PDB entry 1VQ4 | X-ray diffraction, 2.70 A resolution | chains 0 and 1 of the 32 polymer chains in the assembly

== Chain 0 ==
Molecule: 23S ribosomal RNA
Source organism: Haloarcula marismortui
Sequence (2922 nucleotides; row label = number of the first residue in the row):
     2 UUGGCUACUAUGCCAGCUGGUGGAUUGCUCGGCUCAGGCGCUGAUGAAGG
    52 ACGUGCCAAGCUGCGAUAAGCCAUGGGGAGCCGCACGGAGGCGAAGAACC
   102 AUGGAUUUCCGAAUGAGAAUCUCUCUAACAAUUGCUUCGCGCAAUGAGGA
   152 ACCCCGAGAACUGAAACAUCUCAGUAUCGGGAGGAACAGAAAACGCAAUG
   202 UGAUGUCGUUAGUAACCGCGAGUGAACGCGAUACAGCCCAAACCGAAGCC
   252 CUCACGGGCAAUGUGGUGUCAGGGCUACCUCUCAUCAGCCGACCGUCUCG
   302 ACGAAGUCUCUUGGAACAGAGCGUGAUACAGGGUGACAACCCCGUACUCG
   352 AGACCAGUACGACGUGCGGUAGUGCCAGAGUAGCGGGGGUUGGAUAUCCC
   402 UCGCGAAUAACGCAGGCAUCGACUGCGAAGGCUAAACACAACCUGAGACC
   452 GAUAGUGAACAAGUAGUGUGAACGAACGCUGCAAAGUACCCUCAGAAGGG
   502 AGGCGAAAUAGAGCAUGAAAUCAGUUGGCGAUCGAGCGACAGGGCAUACA
   552 AGGUCCCUCGACGAAUGACCGACGCGCGAGCGUCCAGUAAGACUCACGGG
   602 AAGCCGAUGUUCUGUCGUACGUUUUGAAAAACGAGCCAGGGAGUGUGUCU
   652 GCAUGGCAAGUCUAACCGGAGUAUCCGGGGAGGCACAGGGAAACCGACAU
   702 GGCCGCAGGGCUUUGCCCGAGGGCCGCCGUCUUCAAGGGCGGGGAGCCAU
   752 GUGGACACGACCCGAAUCCGGACGAUCUACGCAUGGACAAGAUGAAGCGU
   802 GCCGAAAGGCACGUGGAAGUCUGUUAGAGUUGGUGUCCUACAAUACCCUC
   852 UCGUGAUCUAUGUGUAGGGGUGAAAGGCCCAUCGAGUCCGGCAACAGCUG
   902 GUUCCAAUCGAAACAUGUCGAAGCAUGACCUCCGCCGAGGUAGUCUGUGA
   952 GGUAGAGCGACCGAUUGGUGUGUCCGCCUCCGAGAGGAGUCGGCACACCU
  1002 GUCAAACUCCAAACUUACAGACGCCGUUUGACGCGGGGAUUCCGGUGCGC
  1052 GGGGUAAGCCUGUGUACCAGGAGGGGAACAACCCAGAGAUAGGUUAAGGU
  1102 CCCCAAGUGUGGAUUAAGUGUAAUCCUCUGAAGGUGGUCUCGAGCCCUAG
  1152 ACAGCCGGGAGGUGAGCUUAGAAGCAGCUACCCUCUAAGAAAAGCGUAAC
  1202 AGCUUACCGGCCGAGGUUUGAGGCGCCCAAAAUGAUCGGGACUCAAAUCC
  1252 ACCACCGAGACCUGUCCGUACCACUCAUACUGGUAAUCGAGUAGAUUGGC
  1302 GCUCUAAUUGGAUGGAAGUAGGGGUGAAAACUCCUAUGGACCGAUUAGUG
  1352 ACGAAAAUCCUGGCCAUAGUAGCAGCGAUAGUCGGGUGAGAACCCCGACG
  1402 GCCUAAUGGAUAAGGGUUCCUCAGCACUGCUGAUCAGCUGAGGGUUAGCC
  1452 GGUCCUAAGUCAUACCGCAACUCGACUAUGACGAAAUGGGAAACGGGUUA
  1502 AUAUUCCCGUGCCACUAUGCAGUGAAAGUUGACGCCCUGGGGUCGAUCAC
  1552 GCUGGGCAUUCGCCCAGUCGAACCGUCCAACUCCGUGGAAGCCGUAAUGG
  1602 CAGGAAGCGGACGAACGGCGGCAUAGGGAAACGUGAUUCAACCUGGGGCC
  1652 CAUGAAAAGACGAGCAUAGUGUCCGUACCGAGAACCGACACAGGUGUCCA
  1702 UGGCGGCGAAAGCCAAGGCCUGUCGGGAGCAACCAACGUUAGGGAAUUCG
  1752 GCAAGUUAGUCCCGUACCUUCGGAAGAAGGGAUGCCUGCUCCGGAACGGA
  1802 GCAGGUCGCAGUGACUCGGAAGCUCGGACUGUCUAGUAACAACAUAGGUG
  1852 ACCGCAAAUCCGCAAGGACUCGUACGGUCACUGAAUCCUGCCCAGUGCAG
  1902 GUAUCUGAACACCUCGUACAAGAGGACGAAGGACCUGUCAACGGCGGGGG
  1952 UAACUAUGACCCUCUUAAGGUAGCGUAGUACCUUGCCGCAUCAGUAGCGG
  2002 CUUGCAUGAAUGGAUUAACCAGAGCUUCACUGUCCCAACGUUGGGCCCGG
  2052 UGAACUGUACAUUCCAGUGCGGAGUCUGGAGACACCCAGGGGGAAGCGAA
  2102 GACCCUAUGGAGCUUUACUGCAGGCUGUCGCUGAGACGUGGUCGCCGAUG
  2152 UGCAGCAUAGGUAGGAGACACUACACAGGUACCCGCGCUAGCGGGCCACC
  2202 GAGUCAACAGUGAAAUACUACCCGUCGGUGACUGCGACUCUCACUCCGGG
  2252 AGGAGGACACCGAUAGCCGGGCAGUUUGACUGGGGCGGUACGCGCUCGAA
  2302 AAGAUAUCGAGCGCGCCCUAUGGCUAUCUCAGCCGGGACAGAGACCCGGC
  2352 GAAGAGUGCAAGAGCAAAAGAUAGCUUGACAGUGUUCUUCCCAACGAGGA
  2402 ACGCUGACGCGAAAGCGUGGUCUAGCGAACCAAUUAGCCUGCUUGAUGCG
  2452 GGCAAUUGAUGACAGAAAAGCUACCCUAGGGAUAACAGAGUCGUCACUCG
  2502 CAAGAGCACAUAUCGACCGAGUGGCUUGCUACCUCGAUGUCGGUUCCCUC
  2552 CAUCCUGCCCGUGCAGAAGCGGGCAAGGGUGAGGUUGUUCGCCUAUUAAA
  2602 GGAGGUCGUGAGCUGGGUUUAGACCGUCGUGAGACAGGUCGGCUGCUAUC
  2652 UACUGGGUGUGUAAUGGUGUCUGACAAGAACGACCGUAUAGUACGAGAGG
  2702 AACUACGGUUGGUGGCCACUGGUGUACCGGUUGUUCGAGAGAGCACGUGC
  2752 CGGGUAGCCACGCCACACGGGGUAAGAGCUGAACGCAUCUAAGCUCGAAA
  2802 CCCACUUGGAAAAGAGACACCGCCGAGGUCCCGCGUACAAGACGCGGUCG
  2852 AUAGACUCGGGGUGUGCGCGUCGAGGUAACGAGACGUUAAGCCCACGAGC
  2902 ACUAACAGACCAAAGCCAUCAU
Disordered / not traced: 2-9, 126-127, 715, 971-998, 1560, 1952-1963, 2137-2236, 2339-2343, 2665-2666, 2915-2923
Sequence notes: modified residue (628, 2587-2588, 2619, 2621)
Modified residues: 1MA (6-hydro-1-methyladenosine-5'-monophosphate) at position 628, OMU (o2'-methyluridine 5'-monophosphate) at position 2587, OMG (o2'-methylguanosine-5'-monophosphate) at position 2588, UR3 (3-methyluridine-5'-monophoshate) at position 2619, PSU (pseudouridine-5'-monophosphate) at position 2621
Ion coordination: Mg2+ site 1 near G28 (its only coordinating residue here); Na+ site 1: C40, G41, A442; Na+ site 2: G56, A59, G61; Na+ site 3: G66, U107, U108; Mg2+ site 2 near U115 (its only coordinating residue here); Na+ site 4: C141, G142; Na+ site 5 near U146 (its only coordinating residue here); Mg2+ site 3: C162, U2276; K+ site 1: U163, U172; Mg2+ site 4: A165, A167, C168; Na+ site 6: A165, A166; Mg2+ site 5 near A166 (its only coordinating residue here); 63 more Na+ sites not listed; 79 more Mg2+ sites not listed; 2 more K+ sites not listed

== Chain 1 ==
Molecule: 50S ribosomal protein L37e
Source organism: Haloarcula marismortui
UniProtKB: P32410 (RL37_HALMA); residue numbers follow UniProt; this construct covers 0-56
Sequence (57 residues; numbered 0 to 56; the number before each row is that of its first residue; numbering starts at 0):
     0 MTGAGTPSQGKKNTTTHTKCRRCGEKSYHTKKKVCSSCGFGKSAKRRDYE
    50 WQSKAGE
Disordered / not traced: 0
Ligand contacts: Cd2+ (CD): Cys19, Cys22, Cys34, Cys37, Phe39

== Interface between chain 0 and chain 1 ==
Residue-residue contacts (119):
  A49(0) - Arg45(1)  base contact
  G50(0) - Arg21(1)  hydrogen bond to the base
  G50(0) - Arg45(1)  sugar contact
  G51(0) - Cys22(1)  sugar contact
  G51(0) - Gly23(1)  hydrogen bond to the sugar
  A52(0) - Lys18(1)  sugar contact
  C111(0) - Arg20(1)  hydrogen bond to the sugar
  G112(0) - Arg20(1)  salt bridge to the phosphate
  G112(0) - Arg21(1)  phosphate contact
  G112(0) - Phe39(1)  phosphate contact
  A113(0) - Arg21(1)  salt bridge to the phosphate
  A113(0) - Phe39(1)  phosphate contact
  A113(0) - Ala43(1)  phosphate contact
  A119(0) - Arg20(1)  base contact
  A120(0) - Thr17(1)  base contact
  A120(0) - Lys18(1)  hydrogen bond to the sugar
  A120(0) - Arg20(1)  salt bridge to the phosphate
  A120(0) - Tyr27(1)  hydrogen bond to the phosphate
  A120(0) - Thr29(1)  hydrogen bond to the base
  A120(0) - Lys32(1)  salt bridge to the phosphate
  U121(0) - Lys18(1)  base contact
  U121(0) - Cys19(1)  base contact
  U121(0) - Arg20(1)  sugar contact
  U121(0) - Gly23(1)  base contact
  A148(0) - Ala43(1)  phosphate contact
  A148(0) - Lys44(1)  salt bridge to the phosphate
  G149(0) - Lys44(1)  phosphate contact
  G149(0) - Arg45(1)  hydrogen bond to the phosphate
  A177(0) - Ala54(1)  phosphate contact
  U178(0) - Glu49(1)  phosphate contact
  U178(0) - Trp50(1)  phosphate contact
  U178(0) - Ala54(1)  phosphate contact
  C179(0) - Tyr48(1)  phosphate contact
  C179(0) - Glu49(1)  hydrogen bond to the phosphate
  G182(0) - Lys44(1)  salt bridge to the phosphate
  U470(0) - Thr15(1)  hydrogen bond to the sugar
  U470(0) - His16(1)  sugar contact
  U470(0) - Lys25(1)  phosphate contact
  G471(0) - His16(1)  hydrogen bond to the sugar
  G471(0) - Lys25(1)  salt bridge to the phosphate
  G471(0) - Ser26(1)  hydrogen bond to the phosphate
  G471(0) - Ser35(1)  hydrogen bond to the sugar
  A472(0) - Ser26(1)  hydrogen bond to the phosphate
  A472(0) - Ser35(1)  sugar contact
  A472(0) - Ser36(1)  phosphate contact
  A472(0) - Arg46(1)  hydrogen bond to the sugar
  A472(0) - Trp50(1)  sugar contact
  A473(0) - Arg46(1)  salt bridge to the phosphate
  A473(0) - Gln51(1)  hydrogen bond to the phosphate
  G771(0) - Trp50(1)  base contact
  G772(0) - Tyr48(1)  sugar contact
  G772(0) - Trp50(1)  hydrogen bond to the sugar
  A773(0) - Arg46(1)  hydrogen bond to the sugar
  A773(0) - Tyr48(1)  hydrogen bond to the phosphate
  A773(0) - Trp50(1)  sugar contact
  C774(0) - Ser35(1)  phosphate contact
  C774(0) - Arg46(1)  salt bridge to the phosphate
  G775(0) - His16(1)  salt bridge to the phosphate
  G775(0) - His28(1)  salt bridge to the phosphate
  G775(0) - Ser35(1)  phosphate contact
  A776(0) - Thr15(1)  phosphate contact
  A776(0) - His28(1)  salt bridge to the phosphate
  A776(0) - Lys31(1)  salt bridge to the phosphate
  U777(0) - Lys11(1)  sugar contact
  U777(0) - Asn12(1)  hydrogen bond to the base
  U777(0) - Thr13(1)  hydrogen bond to the base
  U777(0) - Thr15(1)  base contact
  C778(0) - Ser7(1)  sugar contact
  C778(0) - Lys10(1)  phosphate contact
  C778(0) - Lys11(1)  sugar contact
  U779(0) - Lys10(1)  salt bridge to the phosphate
  A843(0) - Thr5(1)  sugar contact
  U845(0) - Gly2(1)  sugar contact
  U845(0) - Gly4(1)  phosphate contact
  U845(0) - Thr5(1)  hydrogen bond to the phosphate
  A846(0) - Pro6(1)  phosphate contact
  U862(0) - Asn12(1)  phosphate contact
  G863(0) - Lys30(1)  salt bridge to the phosphate
  U864(0) - Lys30(1)  salt bridge to the phosphate
  C881(0) - Lys11(1)  hydrogen bond to the base
  A882(0) - Ala3(1)  sugar contact
  A882(0) - Gly4(1)  base contact
  A882(0) - Thr5(1)  base contact
  C890(0) - Trp50(1)  hydrogen bond to the sugar
  G891(0) - Trp50(1)  sugar contact
  G891(0) - Ser52(1)  sugar contact
  G891(0) - Lys53(1)  salt bridge to the phosphate
  G891(0) - Ala54(1)  phosphate contact
  G892(0) - Lys53(1)  salt bridge to the phosphate
  G892(0) - Ala54(1)  hydrogen bond to the phosphate
  C893(0) - Lys53(1)  phosphate contact
  A894(0) - Lys53(1)  salt bridge to the phosphate
  A1414(0) - Asn12(1)  hydrogen bond to the sugar
  G1415(0) - Asn12(1)  sugar contact
  G1415(0) - Thr14(1)  hydrogen bond to the phosphate
  U1473(0) - Lys41(1)  hydrogen bond to the base
  U1473(0) - Ser42(1)  hydrogen bond to the sugar
  U1473(0) - Lys44(1)  base contact
  C1474(0) - Lys41(1)  phosphate contact
  C1687(0) - Gln8(1)  hydrogen bond to the sugar
  C1687(0) - Gly9(1)  hydrogen bond to the base
  C1687(0) - Lys11(1)  sugar contact
  G1688(0) - Thr5(1)  sugar contact
  G1688(0) - Gln8(1)  sugar contact
  G1694(0) - Thr5(1)  hydrogen bond to the base
  G1694(0) - Pro6(1)  sugar contact
  G1694(0) - Gly9(1)  base contact
  G1695(0) - Pro6(1)  hydrogen bond to the sugar
  G1695(0) - Gly9(1)  hydrogen bond to the base
  G1695(0) - Lys10(1)  sugar contact
  U1696(0) - Gly9(1)  sugar contact
  A1836(0) - Thr1(1)  hydrogen bond to the sugar
  A1836(0) - Gly2(1)  sugar contact
  A1836(0) - Ala3(1)  hydrogen bond to the sugar
  A1836(0) - Ser7(1)  base contact
  G1837(0) - Thr1(1)  hydrogen bond to the phosphate
  G1837(0) - Gly2(1)  base contact
  G1837(0) - Ala3(1)  hydrogen bond to the base
  G1837(0) - Gly4(1)  hydrogen bond to the base
Also at the interface, not in a pair above, chain 0 (58 interface residues in all): A114, G181, A844, U883, A1413

== In short ==
58 residues of chain 0 face 47 of chain 1 across their interface; the contacts include 38 hydrogen bonds and
19 salt bridges. Polar pairs include G50(0)-Arg21(1), A120(0)-Thr29(1) and U777(0)-Asn12(1). Bound to chain 1:
Cd2+. C40(0), G41(0) and A442(0) coordinate Na+ site 1.
Chain 0 is 23S ribosomal RNA and chain 1 is 50S ribosomal protein L37e, both from Haloarcula marismortui; the
structure, The structure of the transition state analogue "DAA" bound to the large ribosomal subunit of
Haloarcula ..., was determined by X-ray diffraction, deposited together with 1VQ5, 1VQ8, 1VQ9, 1VQK, 1VQL,
1VQM, 1VQO and 1VQP.
